PDB entry 4PXI | X-ray diffraction, 3.20 A resolution | chains D and F of the 6 polymer chains in the assembly

[Chain D]
Protein: CprB
Source organism: Streptomyces coelicolor
UniProtKB: O66122 (O66122_STRCH); numbering as in UniProt (aligned over 1-215)
Amino-acid sequence (215 residues; numbered 1 to 215; the number before each row is that of its first residue):
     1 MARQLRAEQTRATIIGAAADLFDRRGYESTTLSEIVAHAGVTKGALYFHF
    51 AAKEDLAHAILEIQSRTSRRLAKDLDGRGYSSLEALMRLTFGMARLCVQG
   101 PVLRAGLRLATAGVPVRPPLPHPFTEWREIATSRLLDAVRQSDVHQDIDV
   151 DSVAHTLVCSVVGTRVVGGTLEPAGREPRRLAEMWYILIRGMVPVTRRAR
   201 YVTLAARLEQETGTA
Unresolved in the structure: 1-7, 77-79, 118-119, 167-173, 213-215
Reported in the primary citation:
  - mutagenesis - C159S: decreased expression
  - binding site for the 22-nt DNA strand (chain F): Lys-43, Gly-44, Phe-48
  - binding site for the 22-nt DNA strand: Thr-31, Ser-33, Thr-42, Lys-43, Gly-44, Tyr-47, Phe-48, His-49, Lys-53
  - mutagenesis - T31A, S33A, K43A, Y47A, F48A: unchanged binding to OPB

[Chain F]
Molecule: 22-nt DNA strand
Sequence (22 nucleotides; numbered 1 to 22; the number before each row is that of its first residue):
     1 ATAAACGGGGCGTCCCGTATGT

[Interface between chain D and chain F]
Contacting residue pairs - 6 pairs, chain D then chain F:
  Thr-42(D) with DA1(F), sugar contact; DT2(F), hydrogen bond to the phosphate
  Gly-44(D) with DA1(F), base contact
  Ala-45(D) with DA1(F), sugar contact
  Phe-48(D) with DA1(F), base contact
  His-49(D) with DA1(F), phosphate contact
Other interface residues (no listed pair), chain D (6 interface residues in all): Lys-43
Other interface residues (no listed pair), chain F (4 interface residues in all): DA4, DA5

[Overview]
6 residues of chain D face 4 of chain F across their interface; the contacts include 1 hydrogen bond. Its one
hydrogen-bonded contact is Thr-42(D)/DT2(F). The paper reports a binding site for the 22-nt DNA strand at
Thr-31(D), Ser-33(D) and Thr-42(D) among others; C159S of chain D reduces expression; 6 substitutions were
tested in all.
Here chain D is CprB (Streptomyces coelicolor) and chain F is a 22-nt DNA strand. Entry 4PXI (Elucidation of
the Structural and Functional Mechanism of Action of the TetR Family Protein, CprB from ...) was determined by
X-ray diffraction.
